PDB entry 5M0R | electron microscopy, 8.20 A resolution (very low resolution: no residue pairs are listed; an interface is given only as per-side residue counts) | chains A and S of the 22 polymer chains in the assembly

# Chain A
Name: integrase
Source organism: Maedi visna virus (strain KV1772)
Notes: EC 3.4.23.-, 2.7.7.49, 3.1.26.13, 3.1.13.2, 3.6.1.23, 2.7.7.-, 3.1.-.-
UniProtKB: P35956 (POL_VILVK); residues 1-281 here correspond to UniProt positions 821-1101 (UniProt number = residue number + 820)
Chain sequence (281 residues; row label = number of the first residue in the row):
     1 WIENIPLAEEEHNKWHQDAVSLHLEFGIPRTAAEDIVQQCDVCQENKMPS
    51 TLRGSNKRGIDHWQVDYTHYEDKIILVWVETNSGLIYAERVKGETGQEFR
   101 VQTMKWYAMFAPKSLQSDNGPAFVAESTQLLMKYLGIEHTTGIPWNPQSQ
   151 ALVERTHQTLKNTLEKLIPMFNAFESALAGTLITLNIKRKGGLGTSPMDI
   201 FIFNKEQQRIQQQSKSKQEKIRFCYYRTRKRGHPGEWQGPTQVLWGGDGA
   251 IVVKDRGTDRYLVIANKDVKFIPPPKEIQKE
Unresolved in the structure: 277-281

# Chain S
Molecule: vDNA, non-transfered strand
Sequence (21 nucleotides; numbered 1 to 21; the number before each row is that of its first residue):
     1 GCTGCGAGATCCGCTCCGGTG

# Chain A / chain S interface
At this resolution (8 A) residue pairs are not listed: 17 residues of chain A and 6 of chain S lie at the interface.

# In short
17 residues of chain A face 6 of chain S across their interface.
Chain A is integrase (Maedi visna virus (strain KV1772)) and chain S is vDNA, non-transfered strand; the
structure, Cryo-EM reconstruction of the maedi-visna virus (MVV) strand transfer complex, was determined by
electron microscopy, deposited together with 7ZPP and 5T3A.
